Entry 6CTQ (X-ray diffraction, 1.87 A resolution); this record covers chains D and A of the 4 polymer chains in the assembly.

== Chain D ==
Molecule: 5-nt DNA strand
Sequence (5 nucleotides; each row starts with the number of its first residue):
     1 GTCGG
Metal / ion sites: Na+: DC3 (shared with Lys-60(A), Leu-62(A), Val-65(A) of chain A)

== Chain A ==
Protein: DNA polymerase beta
Organism: Homo sapiens
Notes: EC 2.7.7.7, 4.2.99.-
UniProtKB: P06746 (DPOLB_HUMAN); numbering as in UniProt (aligned over 1-335)
Chain sequence (335 residues; numbered 1 to 335; the number before each row is that of its first residue):
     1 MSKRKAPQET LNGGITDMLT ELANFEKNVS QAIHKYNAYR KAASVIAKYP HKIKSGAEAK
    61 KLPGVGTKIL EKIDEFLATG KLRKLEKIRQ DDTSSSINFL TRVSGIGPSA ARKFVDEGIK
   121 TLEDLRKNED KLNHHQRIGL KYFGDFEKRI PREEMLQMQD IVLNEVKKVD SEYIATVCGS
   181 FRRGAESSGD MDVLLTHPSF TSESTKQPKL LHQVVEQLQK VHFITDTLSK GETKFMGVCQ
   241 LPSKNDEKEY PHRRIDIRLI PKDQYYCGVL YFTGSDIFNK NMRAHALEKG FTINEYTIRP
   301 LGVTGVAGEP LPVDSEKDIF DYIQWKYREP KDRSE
Unresolved in the structure: 1-9
Construct notes: conflict Leu-70 (Ala in P06746)
Metal / ion sites: Na+ site 1: Lys-60, Leu-62, Val-65 (shared with DC3(D) of chain D); Na+ site 2: Thr-101, Val-103, Ile-106 (shared with 1 residue of chain P); Na+ site 3: Asp-190, Asp-192, Asp-256 (together with 2'-deoxycytidine-5'-triphosphate); Mg2+: Asp-190, Asp-192 (together with 2'-deoxycytidine-5'-triphosphate)
Residues lining bound ligands:
  - 2'-deoxycytidine-5'-monophosphate (DC): Ile-174, Ala-175, Thr-176, Leu-194, Thr-196, Lys-262, Tyr-265, Tyr-266
  - 2'-deoxycytidine-5'-triphosphate (DCP): Arg-149, Gly-179, Ser-180, Arg-183, Ser-188, Gly-189, Asp-190, Asp-192, Tyr-271, Phe-272, Thr-273, Gly-274, Ser-275, Asp-276, Asn-279
Swiss-Prot annotation at these positions:
  - region: Arg-183 to Asp-192 (DNA-binding)
  - active site: Lys-72 (Nucleophile)
  - binding site (K(+)): Lys-60, Leu-62, Val-65, Thr-101, Val-103, Ile-106
  - binding site (Na(+)): Lys-60, Leu-62, Val-65, Thr-101, Val-103, Ile-106
  - binding site (dATP): Arg-149, Ser-180, Arg-183, Gly-189, Asp-190
  - binding site (dCTP): Arg-149, Ser-180, Arg-183, Gly-189, Asp-190
  - binding site (dGTP): Arg-149, Ser-180, Arg-183, Gly-189, Asp-190, Asp-192
  - binding site (dTTP): Arg-149, Ser-180, Arg-183, Gly-189, Asp-190
  - binding site (Mg(2+)): Asp-190, Asp-192, Asp-256
  - modified residue: Lys-72 (N6-acetyllysine), Arg-83 (Omega-N-methylarginine), Arg-152 (Omega-N-methylarginine)
  - cross-link (Glycyl lysine isopeptide (Lys-Gly)): Lys-41 (interchain with G-Cter in ubiquitin), Lys-61 (interchain with G-Cter in ubiquitin), Lys-81 (interchain with G-Cter in ubiquitin)
  - natural variant: Leu-22 (L22P: Found in a gastric cancer sample; uncertain significance), Tyr-39 (Y39C: Found in a gastric cancer sample; uncertain significance), Gly-118 (G118V: Decreased DNA-directed DNA polymerase activity), Arg-137 (R137Q: Decreased function in base-excision repair), Arg-149 (R149I: Decreased DNA-directed DNA polymerase activity), Asp-160 (D160N: Found in a gastric cancer sample; uncertain significance), Cys-239 (C239R: Found in a gastric cancer sample; uncertain significance), Lys-289 (K289M: Found in a colon cancer sample; uncertain significance), Asn-294 (N294D: Found in a gastric cancer sample; uncertain significance), Glu-295 (E295K: Found in a gastric cancer sample; uncertain significance)
  - mutagenesis: Phe-25 (F25W: No effect on 5'-dRP lyase activity. Decreased ssDNA binding), His-34 (H34G: Decreased 5'-dRP lyase activity. Decreased ssDNA binding), Lys-35 (K35A: Decreased 5'-dRP lyase activity. Decreased ssDNA binding. Loss of 5'-dRP lyase activity; when associated with A-68 and A-72. Decreased ssDNA binding; when associated with A-68 and A-72 ...), Tyr-39 (Y39F: No effect on 5'-dRP lyase activity; Y39Q: Abolishes DNA polymerase and 5'-dRP lyase activity), Lys-41 (K41R: Abolishes ubiquitination; when associated with R-61 and R-81), Lys-60 (K60A: Decreased 5'-dRP lyase activity. Decreased ssDNA binding), Lys-61 (K61R: Abolishes ubiquitination; when associated with R-41 and R-81), Lys-68 (K68A: No effect on 5'-dRP lyase activity. Decreased ssDNA binding. Loss of 5'-dRP lyase activity; when associated with A-35 and A-72. Decreased ssDNA binding; when associated with A-35 and A-72 ...), Glu-71 (E71Q: No effect on 5'-dRP lyase activity. No effect on structure shown by circular dichroism. No effect on ssDNA binding), Lys-72 (K72A: Severely reduced 5'-dRP lyase activity. Does not affect ssDNA binding. Loss of 5'-dRP lyase activity; when associated with A-35 and A-68. Decreased ssDNA binding ...), Glu-75 (E75A: Slightly decreased 5'-dRP lyase activity. Decreased ssDNA binding. No effect on structure shown by circular dichroism), Lys-81 (K81R: Abolishes ubiquitination; when associated with R-41 and R-61), 5 further mutagenesis entries in UniProt
Reported in the primary citation:
  - binding site for 2'-deoxycytidine-5'-triphosphate: Ser-180, Gly-189

== How chain D and chain A interact ==
Residue-residue contacts - 17 pairs, chain D then chain A:
  DG1(D) with His-34(A), base contact; Lys-35(A), salt bridge to the phosphate; Ala-38(A), base contact; Tyr-39(A), sugar contact; Lys-68(A), salt bridge to the phosphate; Ile-69(A), phosphate contact
  DT2(D) with Gly-64(A), sugar contact; Val-65(A), phosphate contact; Gly-66(A), hydrogen bond to the phosphate; Thr-67(A), phosphate contact; Lys-68(A), hydrogen bond to the phosphate; Ile-69(A), hydrogen bond to the phosphate
  DC3(D) with Leu-62(A), phosphate contact; Pro-63(A), phosphate contact; Gly-64(A), hydrogen bond to the phosphate; Val-65(A), phosphate contact; Gly-66(A), phosphate contact
Interface residues without a listed pair, chain D (4 interface residues in all): DG4
Interface residues without a listed pair, chain A (15 interface residues in all): Glu-26, Lys-72, Glu-288

== Overview ==
The interface between chain D and chain A involves 4 residues on one side and 15 on the other; the contacts
include 4 hydrogen bonds and 2 salt bridges. Polar pairs include DT2(D)/Gly-66(A), DT2(D)/Lys-68(A) and
DT2(D)/Ile-69(A). Chain A binds 2'-deoxycytidine-5'-triphosphate and 2'-deoxycytidine-5'-monophosphate. From
the paper: a binding site for 2'-deoxycytidine-5'-triphosphate at Ser-180(A) and Gly-189(A).
Chain D is a 5-nt DNA strand and chain A is DNA polymerase beta (Homo sapiens); the structure, Ternary complex
crystal structure of DNA polymerase Beta with a dideoxy terminated primer with dCTP, was determined by X-ray
diffraction together with 6BEL, 6BEM, 6CR3, 6CR4, 6CR5, 6CR6 and 20 further entries from the same study.
